1ZBA - chains 1 and 3 of the 4 polymer chains in the assembly; structure by X-ray diffraction, 2.00 A resolution.

Chain 1:
Name: Coat protein VP1
Organism: Foot-and-mouth disease virus
UniProtKB: Q84769 (POLG_FMDV1); residues 1-212 here correspond to UniProt positions 726-937 (UniProt number = residue number + 725)
Sequence (212 residues; each row starts with the number of its first residue):
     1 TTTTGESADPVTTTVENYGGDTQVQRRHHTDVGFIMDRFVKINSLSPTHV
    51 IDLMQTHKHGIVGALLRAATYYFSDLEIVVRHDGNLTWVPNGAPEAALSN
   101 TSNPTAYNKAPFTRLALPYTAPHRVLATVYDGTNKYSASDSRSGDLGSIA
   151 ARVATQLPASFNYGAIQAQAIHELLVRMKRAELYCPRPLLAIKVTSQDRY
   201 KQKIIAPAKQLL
Unresolved in the structure: 138-154, 209-212
From the paper describing this entry:
  - binding site for 2-O-sulfo-alpha-L-idopyranuronic acid: Lys193
  - binding site for n,O6-disulfo-glucosamine: Thr195 to Gln197

Chain 3:
Name: Coat protein VP3
Organism: Foot-and-mouth disease virus
UniProtKB: Q84769 (POLG_FMDV1); residues 1-221 here correspond to UniProt positions 505-725 (UniProt number = residue number + 504)
Sequence (221 residues; each row starts with the number of its first residue):
     1 GIFPVACADGYGGLVTTDPKTADPVYGKVYNPPKTNYPGRFTNLLDVAEA
    51 CPTFLRFDDGKPYVVTRADDTRLLAKFDVSLAAKHMSNTYLSGIAQYYTQ
   101 YSGTINLHFMFTGSTDSKARYMVAYIPPGVETPPDTPEEAAHCIHAEWDT
   151 GLNSKFTFSIPYVSAADYAYTASDTAETTNVQGWVCVYQITHGKAENDTL
   201 LVSASAGKDFELRLPIDPRTQ
Ligand contacts: n,O6-disulfo-glucosamine (SGN; 2-deoxy-6-O-sulfo-2-(sulfoamino)-alpha-D-glucopyranose): Arg56, Asp58, Asp59, Lys84
From the paper describing this entry:
  - binding site for n,O6-disulfo-glucosamine: Arg56, Lys84 to Asn88

How chain 1 and chain 3 interact:
Pairs across the interface - 51 pairs, chain 1 then chain 3:
  Val89(1) with Ile216(3), hydrophobic
  Pro90(1) with Ile216(3)
  Asn91(1) with Thr99(3); Gln100(3), hydrogen bond (backbone-side chain); Tyr170(3), hydrogen bond
  Gly92(1) with Thr99(3); Tyr170(3)
  Ala93(1) with Thr99(3), hydrogen bond (backbone-side chain); Ile216(3), hydrophobic
  Ala97(1) with Ile216(3), hydrophobic; Asp217(3); Pro218(3), hydrophobic
  Asn100(1) with Asp217(3), hydrogen bond (side chain-backbone); Pro218(3); Arg219(3), hydrogen bond (side chain-backbone); Gln221(3), hydrogen bond
  Thr101(1) with Thr16(3), hydrogen bond (backbone-side chain)
  Ser102(1) with Thr17(3); Asp217(3), hydrogen bond (backbone-side chain)
  Asn103(1) with Thr16(3), hydrogen bond (backbone-side chain); Ile216(3); Asp217(3)
  Pro104(1) with Thr17(3)
  Thr105(1) with Leu14(3); Val15(3); Thr16(3), hydrogen bond (backbone-backbone)
  Ala106(1) with Leu14(3); Val15(3), hydrophobic
  Tyr107(1) with Leu14(3), hydrogen bond (backbone-backbone)
  Lys109(1) with Tyr11(3); Gly12(3); Gly13(3)
  Pro111(1) with Asp9(3)
  Phe112(1) with Asp9(3); Gly10(3)
  Thr113(1) with Gly10(3)
  Arg114(1) with Gly10(3), hydrogen bond (backbone-backbone); Tyr11(3)
  Thr120(1) with Gln100(3), hydrogen bond (backbone-side chain); Arg213(3); Leu214(3)
  Ala121(1) with Arg213(3)
  Pro122(1) with Gln100(3); Ala166(3); Asp167(3), hydrogen bond (backbone-backbone); Tyr168(3)
  His123(1) with Ala166(3)
  Ser137(1) with Glu177(3); Thr179(3); Val181(3)
  Ser160(1) with Tyr170(3)
Other interface residues (no listed pair), chain 1 (29 interface residues in all): Pro94, Ala96, Leu115, Tyr136
Other interface residues (no listed pair), chain 3 (29 interface residues in all): Ala172, Ala176, Thr178, Pro215

Overview:
Chain 1 and chain 3 each contribute 29 residues to their interface, with 14 hydrogen bonds. Polar contacts
include Asn91(1)-Gln100(3), Asn91(1)-Tyr170(3) and Ala93(1)-Thr99(3). N,O6-disulfo-glucosamine is bound
between chain 1 and chain 3. From the paper: a binding site for n,O6-disulfo-glucosamine at Thr195(1) and
Arg56(3) among others; a binding site for 2-O-sulfo-alpha-L-idopyranuronic acid at Lys193(1).
Here chain 1 is Coat protein VP1 and chain 3 is Coat protein VP3, both from Foot-and-mouth disease virus.
Entry 1ZBA (Foot-and-Mouth Disease virus serotype A1061 complexed with oligosaccharide receptor) was
determined by X-ray diffraction (same publication as 1ZBE).
